7RD1 - chains E and S of the 32 polymer chains in the assembly; structure by electron microscopy, 3.07 A resolution.

Chain E:
Name: Hexon protein
Organism: Chimpanzee adenovirus Y25
UniProtKB: G9G854 (G9G854_9ADEN); numbering as in UniProt (aligned over 1-942)
Amino-acid sequence (942 residues; each row starts with the number of its first residue):
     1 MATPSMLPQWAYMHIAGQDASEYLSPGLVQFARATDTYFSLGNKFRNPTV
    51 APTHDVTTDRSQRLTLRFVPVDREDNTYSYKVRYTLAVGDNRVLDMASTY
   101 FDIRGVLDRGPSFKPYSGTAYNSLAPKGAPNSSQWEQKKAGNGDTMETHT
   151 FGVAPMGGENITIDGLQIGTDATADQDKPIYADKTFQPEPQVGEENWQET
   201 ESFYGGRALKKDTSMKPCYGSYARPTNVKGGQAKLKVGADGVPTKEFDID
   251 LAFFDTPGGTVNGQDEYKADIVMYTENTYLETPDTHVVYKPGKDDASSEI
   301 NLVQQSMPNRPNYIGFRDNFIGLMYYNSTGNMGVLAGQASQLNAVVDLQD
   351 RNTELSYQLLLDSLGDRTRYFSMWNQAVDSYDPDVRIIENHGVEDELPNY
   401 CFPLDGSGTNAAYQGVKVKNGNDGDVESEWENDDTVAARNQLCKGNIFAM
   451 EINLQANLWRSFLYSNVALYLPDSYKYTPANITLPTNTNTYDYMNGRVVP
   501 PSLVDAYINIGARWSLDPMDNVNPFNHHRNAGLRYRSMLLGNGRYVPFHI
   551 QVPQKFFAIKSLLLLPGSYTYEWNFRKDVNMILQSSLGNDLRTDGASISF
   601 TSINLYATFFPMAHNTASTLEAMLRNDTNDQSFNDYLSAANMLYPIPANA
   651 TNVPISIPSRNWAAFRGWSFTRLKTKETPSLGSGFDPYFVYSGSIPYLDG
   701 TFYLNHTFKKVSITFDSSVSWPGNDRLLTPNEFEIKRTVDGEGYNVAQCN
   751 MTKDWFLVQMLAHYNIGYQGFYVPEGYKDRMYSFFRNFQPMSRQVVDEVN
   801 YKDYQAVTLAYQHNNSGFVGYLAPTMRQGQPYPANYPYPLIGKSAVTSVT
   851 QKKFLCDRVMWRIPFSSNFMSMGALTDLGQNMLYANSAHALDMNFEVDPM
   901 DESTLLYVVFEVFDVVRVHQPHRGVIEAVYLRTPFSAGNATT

Chain S:
Name: Pre-hexon-linking protein VIII
Organism: Chimpanzee adenovirus Y25
UniProtKB: G9G860 (G9G860_9ADEN); numbering as in UniProt (aligned over 1-227)
Amino-acid sequence (227 residues; numbered 1 to 227; the number before each row is that of its first residue):
     1 MSKEIPTPYMWSYQPQMGLAAGAAQDYSTRMNWLSAGPAMISRVNDIRAH
    51 RNQILLEQSALTATPRNHLNPRNWPAALVYQEIPQPTTVLLPRDAQAEVQ
   101 LTNSGVQLAGGATLCRHRPAQGIKRLVIRGRGTQLNDEVVSSSLGLRPDG
   151 VFQLAGSGRSSFTPRQAVLTLESSSSQPRSGGIGTLQFVEEFTPSVYFNP
   201 FSGSPGHYPDEFIPNFDAISESVDGYD
Not modelled in the structure: 110-161

Chain E / chain S interface:
Pairs across the interface (49; chain E residue first):
  His54(E) with Ala95(S)
  Arg60(E) with Arg93(S); Leu108(S); Ala109(S), hydrogen bond (side chain-backbone)
  His614(E) with Pro92(S); Arg93(S)
  Asn615(E) with Leu91(S); Pro92(S); Arg93(S), hydrogen bond (side chain-backbone)
  Ser618(E) with Val89(S); Leu91(S); Pro92(S)
  Thr619(E) with Leu91(S); Leu171(S)
  Ala622(E) with Val89(S), hydrophobic
  Met623(E) with Ser173(S)
  Asp627(E) with Pro84(S)
  Thr628(E) with Pro84(S); Ser176(S)
  Asp716(E) with Asp227(S)
  Val719(E) with Tyr226(S); Asp227(S)
  Asn724(E) with Tyr226(S)
  Arg726(E) with Tyr226(S)
  Gln880(E) with Met17(S)
  Asn881(E) with Asp224(S), hydrogen bond (side chain-backbone); Gly225(S); Tyr226(S)
  Leu883(E) with Gln14(S); Met17(S), hydrophobic; Leu19(S); Arg72(S)
  Tyr884(E) with Leu19(S); Asn215(S); Phe216(S); Asp217(S); Ser220(S), hydrogen bond; Ser222(S), hydrogen bond (side chain-backbone); Asp224(S), hydrogen bond
  Ala885(E) with Gln14(S); Leu19(S); Pro214(S); Asn215(S)
  Asn886(E) with Tyr13(S); Gln14(S); Ala21(S); Pro214(S)
  Ser887(E) with Pro214(S), hydrogen bond (side chain-backbone)
  His889(E) with Asp227(S), salt bridge
Other interface residues (no listed pair), chain E (28 interface residues in all): Asp59, Asn91, Asn626, Phe715, Ser867, Leu878
Other interface residues (no listed pair), chain S (33 interface residues in all): Pro15, Gln16, Ile83, Ser174, Ser175, Val223

Overview:
Chain E and chain S form an interface of 28 and 33 residues respectively; the contacts include 7 hydrogen
bonds and 1 salt bridge. Polar pairs include His889(E)-Asp227(S), Arg60(E)-Ala109(S) and Asn615(E)-Arg93(S).
Chain E is Hexon protein and chain S is Pre-hexon-linking protein VIII, both from Chimpanzee adenovirus Y25;
the structure, The Capsid Structure of the ChAdOx1 viral vector/chimpanzee adenovirus Y25, was determined by
electron microscopy (same publication as 7OP2).
